PDB entry 8YD8 | X-ray diffraction, 3.11 A resolution | chains C and K of the 10 polymer chains in the assembly

[Chain C]
Name: Caspase-8
From: Homo sapiens
Notes: EC 3.4.22.61
UniProtKB: Q14790 (CASP8_HUMAN); residues 1-185 here = UniProt positions 1-185
Sequence (185 residues; row label = number of the first residue in the row):
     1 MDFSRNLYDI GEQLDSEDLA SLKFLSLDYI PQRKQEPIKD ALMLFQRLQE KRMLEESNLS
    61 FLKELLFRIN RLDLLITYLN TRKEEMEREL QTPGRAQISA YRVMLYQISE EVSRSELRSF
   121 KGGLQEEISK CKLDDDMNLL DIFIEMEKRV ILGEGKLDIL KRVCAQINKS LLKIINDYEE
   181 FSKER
Disordered / not traced: 183-185
Differences from the reference sequence: engineered mutation G122 (Phe in Q14790), G123 (Leu in Q14790)

[Chain K]
Name: CASP8 and FADD-like apoptosis regulator subunit p43
From: Homo sapiens
UniProtKB: O15519 (CFLAR_HUMAN); numbering as in UniProt (aligned over 1-181)
Sequence (181 residues; row label = number of the first residue in the row):
     1 MSAEVIGQVE EALDTDEKEM LLFLCRDVAI DVVPPNVRDL LDILRERGKL SVGDLAELLY
    61 RVRRFDLLKR ILKMDRKAVE THLLRNPHLV SDYRVLMAEI GEDLDKSDVS SLIFLMKDYM
   121 GRGKISKEKS FLDLVVELEK LNLVAPDQLD LLEKCLKNIH RIDLKTKIQK YKQSVQGAGT
   181 S
Disordered / not traced: 176-181
Differences from the reference sequence: engineered mutation G7 (His in O15519)

[How chain C and chain K interact]
Pairs across the interface (22):
  M1(C) with D118(K); Y119(K)
  D2(C) with D118(K); Y119(K), hydrogen bond
  F3(C) with D118(K), hydrogen bond (backbone-side chain)
  S4(C) with F114(K); L115(K); K117(K); D118(K), hydrogen bond (backbone-side chain)
  R5(C) with L115(K); K157(K); N158(K), hydrogen bond
  L7(C) with F114(K), hydrophobic
  Y8(C) with S111(K); L115(K), hydrophobic; N158(K); I159(K); H160(K)
  L42(C) with F114(K), hydrophobic
  Q46(C) with K117(K), hydrogen bond; R122(K)
  Q49(C) with K117(K), hydrogen bond
Also at the interface, not in a pair above, chain C (14 interface residues in all): D9, E12, R47, E50

[Overview]
The interface between chain C and chain K involves 14 residues on one side and 11 on the other, with 6
hydrogen bonds. Among the polar pairs are D2(C)-Y119(K), F3(C)-D118(K) and S4(C)-D118(K).
Here chain C is Caspase-8 and chain K is CASP8 and FADD-like apoptosis regulator subunit p43, both from Homo
sapiens. Entry 8YD8 (Structure of FADD/Caspase-8/cFLIP death effector domain assembly) was determined by X-ray
diffraction together with 8YBX and 8YD7 from the same study.
